7OED - chains A and B; structure by X-ray diffraction, 2.00 A resolution.

== Chain A ==
Name: N6-adenosine-methyltransferase catalytic subunit
From: Homo sapiens
Notes: EC 2.1.1.348
UniProtKB: Q86U44 (MTA70_HUMAN); residues 354-580 here = UniProt positions 354-580
Amino-acid sequence (246 residues; numbered 335 to 580; the number before each row is that of its first residue):
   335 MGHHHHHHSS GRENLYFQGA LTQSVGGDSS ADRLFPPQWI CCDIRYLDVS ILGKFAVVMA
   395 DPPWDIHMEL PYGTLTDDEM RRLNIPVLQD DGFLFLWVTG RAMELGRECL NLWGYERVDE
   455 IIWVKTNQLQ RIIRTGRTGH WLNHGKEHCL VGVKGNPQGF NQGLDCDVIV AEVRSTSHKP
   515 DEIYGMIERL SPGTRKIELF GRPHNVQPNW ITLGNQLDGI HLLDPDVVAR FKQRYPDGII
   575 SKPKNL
Disordered / not traced: 335-367, 401-402, 468-473, 577-580
Construct notes: initiating methionine (335); expression tag (336-353)
Small-molecule neighbours: UOZ019a (VB5; 4-[(4,4-dimethylpiperidin-1-yl)methyl]-N-[[(3R)-1-[6-(methylamino)pyrimidin-4-yl]-3-oxidanyl-piperidin-3-yl]methyl]-2-oxidanyl-benzamide): Cys376, Asp377, Ile378, Arg379, Asp395, Pro396, Pro397, Tyr406, Gly407, Leu409, Trp431, Trp457, Glu481, Ser511, His512, Lys513, Phe534, Gly535, Arg536, Gly548, Asn549, Gln550
UniProt features mapped onto this chain:
  - region: Pro396 to Thr410 (Gate loop 1), Glu450 to Glu454 (Interaction with METTL14), Gln462 to Gly479 (Interphase loop), Gln464 to Lys480 (Interaction with METTL14), Arg465 to His478 (Positively charged region required for RNA-binding), Val507 to Asp515 (Gate loop 2)
  - binding site (S-adenosyl-L-methionine): Asp377, Ile378, Asp395, Lys513, Arg536 to Asn539, Asn549, Gln550
  - site (Interaction with METTL14): Glu438, Arg441
  - natural variant: Tyr406 (Y406C: Found in patients with large intestine cancer; uncertain significance)
  - mutagenesis: Asp377 (D377A: Abolishes methyltransferase activity), Asp395 to Trp398 (Loss of function. Abolishes ability to regulate primary miRNA processing. Does not affect ability to promote mRNA translation. Abolishes formation of m6A at DNA damage sites), Asp395 (D395A: Abolishes methyltransferase activity), Tyr406 (Y406A: Strong reduction in methyltransferase activity), Gln462 to Gly479 (Impaired RNA-binding and methyltransferase activities), Trp475 (W475A: Decreased methyltransferase activity), Asn477 (N477A: Decreased methyltransferase activity), Glu532 (E532A: Abolishes methyltransferase activity), Arg536 (R536A: Slight reduction in methyltransferase activity), His538 (H538A: Slight reduction in methyltransferase activity), Asn539 (N539A: Abolishes methyltransferase activity), Asn549 (N549A: Slight reduction in methyltransferase activity. Strong reduction in methyltransferase activity; when associated with A-550), 1 further mutagenesis entry in UniProt
What the authors report for this chain:
  - binding site for UOZ019a: Asp395

== Chain B ==
Name: N6-adenosine-methyltransferase non-catalytic subunit
From: Homo sapiens
UniProtKB: Q9HCE5 (MET14_HUMAN); residue numbers follow UniProt; this construct covers 107-395
Amino-acid sequence (290 residues; numbered 106 to 395; the number before each row is that of its first residue):
   106 MLKGTQSLNP HNDYCQHFVD TGHRPQNFIR DVGLADRFEE YPKLRELIRL KDELIAKSNT
   166 PPMYLQADIE AFDIRELTPK FDVILLEPPL EEYYRETGIT ANEKCWTWDD IMKLEIDEIA
   226 APRSFIFLWC GSGEGLDLGR VCLRKWGYRR CEDICWIKTN KNNPGKTKTL DPKAVFQRTK
   286 EHCLMGIKGT VKRSTDGDFI HANVDIDLII TEEPEIGNIE KPVEIFHIIE HFCLGRRRLH
   346 LFGRDSTIRP GWLTVGPTLT NSNYNAETYA SYFSAPNSYL TGCTEEIERL
Disordered / not traced: 106-116, 136-150, 201-208, 270-273, 296-308, 393-395
Cystine bridges: Cys338-Cys388
Construct notes: initiating methionine (106)
UniProt features mapped onto this chain:
  - region: Arg135, Asp136 (Interaction with METTL3), Ser237, Gly238 (Interaction with METTL3), Arg245 to Arg254 (Positively charged region required for RNA-binding), Arg255 to Asp258 (Interaction with METTL3), Lys278 to His287 (Interaction with METTL3), Lys297, Arg298 (Positively charged region required for RNA-binding), Asn308 to Asp312 (Interaction with METTL3)
  - site (Interaction with METTL3): Tyr146, Asp242, Arg245, Arg298
  - mutagenesis: Asp173 (D173A: Little or no effect on S-adenosyl-L-methionine-binding or methyltransferase activity; when associated with A-192), Glu192 (E192A: Little or no effect on methyltransferase activity. Little or no effect on S-adenosyl-L-methionine-binding or methyltransferase activity; when associated with A-173), Tyr198 (Y198A: Does not affect methyltransferase activity of the heterodimer complex formed with METTL3), Arg245 (R245E: Reduced RNA-binding. Reduced RNA-binding; when associated with E-255), Arg254 to Arg255 (Strongly reduced methyltransferase activity of the heterodimer complex formed with METTL3), Arg255 (R255E: Reduced RNA-binding; when associated with E-245), Lys297 to Arg298 (Reduced RNA-binding), Arg298 (R298P: Strongly decreased methyltransferase activity of the heterodimer complex formed with METTL3, probably due to reduced RNA-binding), Asp312 (D312A: Decreased methyltransferase activity of the heterodimer complex formed with METTL3), Cys338 (C338A: Does not affect methyltransferase activity of the heterodimer complex formed with METTL3), Pro362 to Thr363 (Little or no effect on methyltransferase activity of the heterodimer complex formed with METTL3)

== Interface between chain A and chain B ==
Residue-residue contacts (101; chain A residue first):
  Phe427(A) - Val280(B)  hydrophobic
  Phe429(A) - Phe281(B)  hydrophobic
  Gly434(A) - Arg255(B)  hydrogen bond (backbone-side chain)
  Met437(A) - Arg245(B)
  Met437(A) - Arg255(B)
  Glu438(A) - Arg245(B)  salt bridge
  Glu438(A) - Arg249(B)
  Glu438(A) - Arg255(B)  salt bridge
  Arg441(A) - Leu241(B)
  Arg441(A) - Asp242(B)  salt bridge
  Arg441(A) - Arg245(B)
  Glu450(A) - Lys278(B)  salt bridge
  Arg451(A) - Gly238(B)  hydrogen bond (side chain-backbone)
  Arg451(A) - Leu241(B)
  Arg451(A) - Asp242(B)  salt bridge
  Val452(A) - Lys278(B)
  Val452(A) - Val280(B)  hydrophobic
  Val452(A) - Arg283(B)  hydrogen bond (backbone-side chain)
  Asp453(A) - Ala279(B)
  Asp453(A) - Val280(B)  hydrogen bond (side chain-backbone)
  Asp453(A) - Phe281(B)  hydrogen bond (side chain-backbone)
  Asp453(A) - Arg283(B)  salt bridge
  Glu454(A) - Leu241(B)
  Glu454(A) - Lys285(B)  hydrogen bond (backbone-side chain)
  Ile455(A) - Phe281(B)  hydrophobic
  Ile456(A) - Cys260(B)  hydrophobic
  Ile456(A) - Ile262(B)  hydrophobic
  Ile456(A) - Lys285(B)
  Val458(A) - Ile262(B)  hydrophobic
  Val458(A) - Leu313(B)  hydrophobic
  Gln464(A) - Tyr119(B)  hydrogen bond
  Gln464(A) - Phe133(B)
  Gln464(A) - Ile134(B)
  Gln464(A) - Arg135(B)  hydrogen bond (backbone-backbone)
  Ile466(A) - Ile134(B)  hydrophobic
  Ile466(A) - Ile315(B)  hydrophobic
  His474(A) - Glu257(B)
  Trp475(A) - Phe230(B)  hydrophobic
  Trp475(A) - Cys256(B)
  Trp475(A) - Glu257(B)  hydrogen bond (backbone-side chain)
  Trp475(A) - Met290(B)  hydrophobic
  Trp475(A) - Phe337(B)
  Trp475(A) - Leu339(B)  hydrophobic
  Leu476(A) - Glu257(B)  hydrogen bond (backbone-side chain)
  Leu476(A) - Ile259(B)  hydrophobic
  Leu476(A) - Asp310(B)
  Leu476(A) - Ile311(B)
  Leu476(A) - Asp312(B)
  Leu476(A) - Phe337(B)  hydrophobic
  Asn477(A) - Val309(B)
  Asn477(A) - Asp310(B)  hydrogen bond (backbone-backbone)
  Asn477(A) - Ile311(B)
  Asn477(A) - Asp312(B)  hydrogen bond (backbone-backbone)
  His478(A) - Glu257(B)  salt bridge
  His478(A) - Ile311(B)
  His478(A) - Asp312(B)
  Gly479(A) - Ile311(B)
  Gly479(A) - Asp312(B)  hydrogen bond (backbone-side chain)
  Gly479(A) - Leu313(B)
  Lys480(A) - Asp258(B)  hydrogen bond (side chain-backbone)
  Lys480(A) - Cys260(B)
  Lys480(A) - Asp312(B)  salt bridge
  Lys480(A) - Leu313(B)
  His482(A) - Asp258(B)
  Val485(A) - Val280(B)  hydrophobic
  Gln496(A) - Ala279(B)  hydrogen bond (side chain-backbone)
  Gln496(A) - Val280(B)
  Gly497(A) - Val280(B)  hydrogen bond (backbone-backbone)
  Gly497(A) - Gln282(B)
  Leu498(A) - Phe123(B)
  Leu498(A) - Val124(B)
  Asp499(A) - Cys120(B)
  Asp499(A) - Phe123(B)
  Asp499(A) - Val124(B)
  Asp499(A) - Phe281(B)
  Asp499(A) - Gln282(B)  hydrogen bond (backbone-backbone)
  Cys500(A) - Phe123(B)
  Cys500(A) - Pro130(B)
  Cys500(A) - Gln282(B)
  Cys500(A) - Thr284(B)
  Asp501(A) - Gln282(B)  hydrogen bond (backbone-backbone)
  Asp501(A) - Arg283(B)
  Asp501(A) - Thr284(B)  hydrogen bond (side chain-backbone)
  Asp501(A) - Lys285(B)  salt bridge
  Val502(A) - Pro130(B)
  Val502(A) - Gln131(B)
  Val502(A) - Thr284(B)
  Ile503(A) - Cys120(B)  hydrophobic
  Val504(A) - Tyr119(B)
  Val504(A) - Pro130(B)
  Val504(A) - Gln131(B)
  Val504(A) - Ile134(B)  hydrophobic
  Glu516(A) - Asn117(B)
  Glu516(A) - Asp118(B)
  Glu516(A) - Cys120(B)
  Met520(A) - Cys120(B)  hydrophobic
  Met520(A) - Phe281(B)  hydrophobic
  Arg523(A) - Cys120(B)
  Arg523(A) - Gln121(B)
  Arg523(A) - Val124(B)
  Leu524(A) - Val280(B)  hydrophobic
Also at the interface, not in a pair above, chain A (41 interface residues in all): Arg435, Leu463, Arg465
Also at the interface, not in a pair above, chain B (47 interface residues in all): Glu239, Pro277, His287, Ile292, Ile333

== Summary ==
41 residues of chain A and 47 residues of chain B are in contact; the contacts include 19 hydrogen bonds and 9
salt bridges. Polar pairs include Glu438(A)-Arg245(B), Glu438(A)-Arg255(B) and Arg441(A)-Asp242(B). Ligands of
chain A: UOZ019a. From the paper: a binding site for UOZ019a at Asp395(A).
Chain A is N6-adenosine-methyltransferase catalytic subunit and chain B is N6-adenosine-methyltransferase
non-catalytic subunit, both from Homo sapiens; the structure, Crystal structure of the human METTL3-METTL14
complex with compound UOZ019a, was determined by X-ray diffraction, deposited together with 7NHG, 7NHI, 7NHJ,
7NHV, 7NI7, 7NI8 and 11 further entries.
